PDB entry 5B34 | X-ray diffraction, 2.10 A resolution | chain A

# Chain A
Name: Bacteriorhodopsin
Source organism: Halobacterium salinarum
UniProt: P02945 (BACR_HALSA); residues 1-249 here correspond to UniProt positions 14-262 (UniProt number = residue number + 13)
Sequence (249 residues; row label = number of the first residue in the row):
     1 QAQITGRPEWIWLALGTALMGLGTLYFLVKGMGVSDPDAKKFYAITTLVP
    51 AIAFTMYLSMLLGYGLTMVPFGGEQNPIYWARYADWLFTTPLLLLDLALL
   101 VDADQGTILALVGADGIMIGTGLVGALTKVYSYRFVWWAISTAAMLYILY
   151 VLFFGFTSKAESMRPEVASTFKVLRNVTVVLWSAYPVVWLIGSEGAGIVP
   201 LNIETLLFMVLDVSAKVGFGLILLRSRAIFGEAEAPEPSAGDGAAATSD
Unresolved in the structure: 1-6, 231-249
Glycans and other covalent adducts: retinal (RET) linked to K216
Small-molecule neighbours:
  - 4QL (2,4,6-tris(iodanyl)-5-(octanoylamino)benzene-1,3-dicarboxylic acid), molecule 1: E166, T170, G218, L221, I222, R225, S226, R227
  - 4QL, molecule 2: S169, K172, V173, N176, V177, V180
  - hexadecane (R16): L146, L149, Y150, F153, V179
  - retinal (RET): Y83, W86, T89, T90, L93, M118, I119, G122, W138, S141, T142, M145, W182, Y185, P186, W189, D212, A215
UniProt features mapped onto this chain:
  - site: D85 (Primary proton acceptor)
  - modified residue: Q1 (Pyrrolidone carboxylic acid), K216 (N6-(retinylidene)lysine)
Reported in the primary citation:
  - binding site for 4QL: E166, T170, V173, N176, V177, V180, I198, G218, I222, R225, S226, R227

# Overview
Bound to chain A: compound 4QL and hexadecane. Covalently linked retinal: at K216. From the paper: a binding
site for 4QL at E166, T170 and V173 among others.
Chain A is Bacteriorhodopsin (Halobacterium salinarum); the structure, Serial Femtosecond Crystallography
(SFX) of Ground State Bacteriorhodopsin Crystallized from Bicelles in Complex with Iodine-labeled Detergent
..., was determined by X-ray diffraction, deposited together with 5B35.
